Entry 3G6T (X-ray diffraction, 1.90 A resolution); this record covers chains B and D of the 4 polymer chains in the assembly.

# Chain B
Protein: Glucocorticoid receptor
From: Rattus norvegicus
Notes: engineered mutation(s): insertion of Arg after G470
Reference sequence: P06536 (GCR_RAT); the construct has insertions or renumbered stretches relative to UniProt, so the offset changes along the chain: 440-470 = UniProt 440-470; 472-526 = UniProt 471-525
Sequence (91 residues; each row starts with the number of its first residue):
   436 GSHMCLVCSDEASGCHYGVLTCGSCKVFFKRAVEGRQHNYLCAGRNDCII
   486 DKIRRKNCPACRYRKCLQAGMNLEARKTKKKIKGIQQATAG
Unresolved in the structure: 436-437, 510-526
Sequence notes: expression tag (436-439); insertion (471)
Metal / ion sites: Zn2+ site 1: Cys440, Cys443, Cys457, Cys460; Zn2+ site 2: Cys477, Cys483, Cys493, Cys496
What the authors report for this chain:
  - mutagenesis - K514A: decreased binding to DNA
  - mutagenesis - K514A: unchanged signaling
  - mutagenesis - G470A: decreased signaling in response to Pal
  - mutagenesis - G470A: decreased signaling in response to Tat

# Chain D
Molecule: 16-nt DNA strand
Sequence (16 nucleotides; numbered 1 to 16; the number before each row is that of its first residue):
     1 TAGAACACCCTGTTCT

# Interface between chain B and chain D
Residue-residue contacts (9):
  Cys450(B) - DT1(D)  sugar contact
  Cys450(B) - DA2(D)  phosphate contact
  His451(B) - DA2(D)  salt bridge to the phosphate
  Tyr452(B) - DA2(D)  hydrogen bond to the phosphate
  Tyr452(B) - DG3(D)  hydrogen bond to the phosphate
  Lys461(B) - DA2(D)  base contact
  Lys461(B) - DG3(D)  hydrogen bond to the base
  Lys465(B) - DG3(D)  phosphate contact
  Arg466(B) - DA5(D)  base contact
Other interface residues (no listed pair), chain B (8 interface residues in all): Val462, Lys491
Other interface residues (no listed pair), chain D (6 interface residues in all): DC6, DC10

# Overview
The interface between chain B and chain D involves 8 residues on one side and 6 on the other; the contacts
include 3 hydrogen bonds and 1 salt bridge. Polar contacts include Lys461(B)-DG3(D), Tyr452(B)-DA2(D) and
Tyr452(B)-DG3(D). The paper reports that K514A of chain B reduces binding to DNA; G470A of chain B reduces
signaling in response to Pal.
Here chain B is Glucocorticoid receptor (Rattus norvegicus) and chain D is a 16-nt DNA strand. Entry 3G6T (GR
gamma DNA-binding domain:FKBP5 16bp complex-34) was determined by X-ray diffraction together with 3FYL, 3G6P,
3G6Q, 3G6R, 3G6U, 3G8U and 8 further entries from the same study.
